Entry 6XYZ (X-ray diffraction, 1.63 A resolution); this record covers chain A.

# Chain A
Name: Candidate chitinase Glycoside hydrolase family 18
From: Flavobacterium johnsoniae (strain ATCC 17061 / DSM 2064 / UW101)
Reference sequence: A5FB54 (A5FB54_FLAJ1); numbering as in UniProt (aligned over 24-340)
Amino-acid sequence (325 residues; each row starts with the number of its first residue):
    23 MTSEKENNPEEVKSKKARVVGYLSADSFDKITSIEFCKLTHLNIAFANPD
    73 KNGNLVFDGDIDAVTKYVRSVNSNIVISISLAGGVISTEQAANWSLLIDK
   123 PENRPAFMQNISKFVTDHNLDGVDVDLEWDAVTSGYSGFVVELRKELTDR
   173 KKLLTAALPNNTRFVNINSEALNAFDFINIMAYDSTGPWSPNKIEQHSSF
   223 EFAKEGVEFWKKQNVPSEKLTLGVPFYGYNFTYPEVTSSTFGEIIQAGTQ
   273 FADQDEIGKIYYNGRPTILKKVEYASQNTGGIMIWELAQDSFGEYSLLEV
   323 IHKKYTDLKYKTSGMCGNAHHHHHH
Disordered / not traced: 23-35, 345-347
Differences from the reference sequence: initiating methionine (23); expression tag (341-347)
Disulfides: C59-C338
From the paper describing this entry:
  - binding site for formate: E150, Y205

# In short
The paper reports a binding site for formate at E150 and Y205.
Chain A is Candidate chitinase Glycoside hydrolase family 18 (Flavobacterium johnsoniae (strain ATCC 17061 /
DSM 2064 / UW101)); the structure, Crystal structure of the GH18 chitinase ChiB from the chitin utilization
locus of Flavobacterium johnsoniae, was determined by X-ray diffraction together with 6YHH from the same
study.
